Entry 7L8G (electron microscopy, 4.30 A resolution (low resolution: residue-level contacts below are approximate; hydrogen-bond / salt-bridge calls are withheld)); this record covers chains D and B of the 8 polymer chains in the assembly.

Chain D (and B):
Name: Envelope glycoprotein gp160
From: Human immunodeficiency virus 1
Notes: fragment: GP120 domain, residues 30-661; chain B of this document is another copy of the same molecule, construct and numbering; everything in this record applies to it too
UniProt: Q2N0S5 (Q2N0S5_9HIV1); residues 33-664 here correspond to UniProt positions 30-661 (UniProt number = residue number - 3)
Chain sequence (664 residues; each row starts with the number of its first residue):
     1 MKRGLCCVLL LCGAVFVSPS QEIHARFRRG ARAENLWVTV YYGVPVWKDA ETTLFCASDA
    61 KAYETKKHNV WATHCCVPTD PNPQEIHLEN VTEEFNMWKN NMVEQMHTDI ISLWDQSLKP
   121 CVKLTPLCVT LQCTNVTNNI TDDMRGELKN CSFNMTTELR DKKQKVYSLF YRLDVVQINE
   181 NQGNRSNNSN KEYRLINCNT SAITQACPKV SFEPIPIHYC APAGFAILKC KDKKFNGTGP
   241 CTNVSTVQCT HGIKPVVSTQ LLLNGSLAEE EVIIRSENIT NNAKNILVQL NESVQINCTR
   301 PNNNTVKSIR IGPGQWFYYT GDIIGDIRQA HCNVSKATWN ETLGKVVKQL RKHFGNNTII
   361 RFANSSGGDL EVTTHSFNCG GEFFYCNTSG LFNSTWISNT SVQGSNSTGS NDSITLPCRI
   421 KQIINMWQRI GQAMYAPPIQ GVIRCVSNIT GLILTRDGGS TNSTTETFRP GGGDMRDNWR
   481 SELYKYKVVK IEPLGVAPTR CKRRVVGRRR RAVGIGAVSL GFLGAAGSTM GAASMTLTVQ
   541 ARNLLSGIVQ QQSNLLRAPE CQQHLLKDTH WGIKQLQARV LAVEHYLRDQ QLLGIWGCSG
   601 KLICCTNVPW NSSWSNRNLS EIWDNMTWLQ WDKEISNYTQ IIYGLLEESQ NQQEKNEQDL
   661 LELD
Not modelled in the structure: 1-519, 548-568, 662-664 (chain B: 1-519, 551-568, 662-664)
Construct notes: initiating methionine (1); expression tag (2-32); conflict Lys66 (Glu63 in Q2N0S5), Cys75 (Ala72 in Q2N0S5), Thr242 (Pro239 in Q2N0S5), 20 further conflict positions vs the reference (Q2N0S5) not listed
Cystine bridges: Cys598-Cys604
Covalent attachments: N-acetylglucosamine (NAG) linked to Asn611, Asn618, Asn637

Interface between chain D and chain B:
Pairs across the interface (23; chain D residue first):
  Met535(D) with Lys655(B)
  Thr538(D) with Glu647(B); Asn651(B)
  Ala541(D) with Gln591(B)
  Arg542(D) with Gln591(B); Ile595(B); Glu647(B)
  Leu545(D) with Leu587(B); Arg588(B); Gln591(B)
  Leu576(D) with Leu576(B); Gln577(B)
  Arg579(D) with Gln577(B); Val580(B); Leu581(B); Glu584(B)
  Val583(D) with Leu587(B)
  Tyr586(D) with Gln591(B)
  Lys601(D) with Glu654(B); Glu657(B)
  Leu602(D) with Glu654(B)
  Ile603(D) with Glu654(B)
  Cys605(D) with Leu661(B)
Interface residues without a listed pair, chain D (17 interface residues in all): Thr569, Ile573, Val580, Leu587
Interface residues without a listed pair, chain B (18 interface residues in all): Ile573, Val583, Gln658

In short:
17 residues of chain D face 18 of chain B across their interface. Covalently linked N-acetylglucosamine: at
Asn611(D), Asn618(D) and Asn637(D).
Chain D and chain B are both Envelope glycoprotein gp160 (Human immunodeficiency virus 1); the structure,
BG505 SOSIP.v5.2(7S) in complex with the polyclonal Fab pAbC-3 from animal Rh.33172 (Wk38 time point), was
determined by electron microscopy (same publication as 7L7T, 7L7U, 7L85, 7L86, 7L87, 7L88 and 15 further
entries).
